PDB entry 5C0W | X-ray diffraction, 4.60 A resolution (low resolution: residue-level contacts below are approximate; hydrogen-bond / salt-bridge calls are withheld) | chains E and H of the 14 polymer chains in the assembly

# Chain E
Molecule: Exosome complex component RRP42
From: Saccharomyces cerevisiae (strain ATCC 204508 / S288c)
Notes: fragment: Exosome complex component RRP42
UniProt: Q12277 (RRP42_YEAST); numbering as in UniProt (aligned over 1-265)
Sequence (267 residues; numbered -1 to 265; the number before each row is that of its first residue; numbers below 1 keep their minus sign (Gly-1 is residue -1)):
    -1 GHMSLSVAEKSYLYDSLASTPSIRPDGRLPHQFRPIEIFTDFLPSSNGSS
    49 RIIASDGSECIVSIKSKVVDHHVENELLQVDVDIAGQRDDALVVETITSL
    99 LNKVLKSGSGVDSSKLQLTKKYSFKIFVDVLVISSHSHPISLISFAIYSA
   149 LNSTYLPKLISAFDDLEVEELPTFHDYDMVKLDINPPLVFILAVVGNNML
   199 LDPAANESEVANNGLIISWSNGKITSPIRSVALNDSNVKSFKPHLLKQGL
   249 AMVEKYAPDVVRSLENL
Not modelled in the structure: -1
Differences from the reference sequence: expression tag (-1 to 0); engineered mutation Ile138 (Val in Q12277)

# Chain H
Molecule: Exosome complex component RRP4
From: Saccharomyces cerevisiae (strain ATCC 204508 / S288c)
Notes: fragment: Exosome complex component RRP4
UniProt: P38792 (RRP4_YEAST); residues 1-359 here = UniProt positions 1-359
Sequence (361 residues; row label = number of the first residue in the row; numbers below 1 keep their minus sign (Arg-1 is residue -1)):
    -1 RSMSEVITITKRNGAFQNSSNLSYNNTGISDDENDEEDIYMHDVNSASKS
    49 ESDSQIVTPGELVTDDPIWMRGHGTYFLDNMTYSSVAGTVSRVNRLLSVI
    99 PLKGRYAPETGDHVVGRIAEVGNKRWKVDIGGKQHAVLMLGSVNLPGGIL
   149 RRKSESDELQMRSFLKEGDLLNAEVQSLFQDGSASLHTRSLKYGKLRNGM
   199 FCQVPSSLIVRAKNHTHNLPGNITVVLGVNGYIWLRKTSQMDLARDTPSA
   249 NNSSSIKSTGPTGAVSLNPSITRLEEESSWQIYSDENDPSISNNIRQAIC
   299 RYANVIKALAFCEIGITQQRIVSAYEASMVYSNVGELIEKNVMESIGSDI
   349 LTAEKMRGNGN
Not modelled in the structure: -1 to 1, 18-51, 246-275, 357-359
Differences from the reference sequence: expression tag (-1 to 0)
Curated features (UniProtKB/Swiss-Prot):
  - modified residue: Ser2 (N-acetylserine), Ser28 (Phosphoserine), Ser268 (Phosphoserine)

# How chain E and chain H interact
Contacting residue pairs (72):
  Ser2(E) - Arg115(H)
  Leu3(E) - Arg115(H)
  Leu3(E) - Gly166(H)
  Ser4(E) - Arg115(H)
  Ser4(E) - Gly166(H)
  Ser4(E) - Asp167(H)
  Val5(E) - Asp283(H)
  Ala6(E) - Asp283(H)
  Ala6(E) - Asn285(H)
  Glu7(E) - Arg115(H)
  Glu7(E) - Leu168(H)
  Glu7(E) - Phe199(H)
  Glu7(E) - Trp232(H)
  Ser9(E) - Asn285(H)
  Tyr10(E) - Gly197(H)
  Tyr10(E) - Arg294(H)
  Tyr10(E) - Ile297(H)
  Asp13(E) - Arg294(H)
  Ser14(E) - Arg294(H)
  Ser17(E) - Asn291(H)
  Ile21(E) - Cys298(H)
  Arg22(E) - Cys298(H)
  Pro23(E) - Met198(H)
  Pro23(E) - Cys298(H)
  Asp24(E) - Cys298(H)
  Asp24(E) - Asn302(H)
  Asp24(E) - Val332(H)
  Gly25(E) - Gly333(H)
  His29(E) - Val4(H)
  Gln30(E) - Val4(H)
  Phe31(E) - Val4(H)
  Phe31(E) - Ile5(H)
  Pro33(E) - Thr6(H)
  Pro33(E) - Ile336(H)
  Pro33(E) - Glu337(H)
  Ile34(E) - Ile5(H)
  Ile34(E) - Thr6(H)
  Ile34(E) - Ile7(H)
  Ile34(E) - Thr8(H)
  Glu35(E) - Thr8(H)
  Ile36(E) - Ile7(H)
  Ile36(E) - Thr8(H)
  Ile36(E) - Lys9(H)
  Ile36(E) - Arg10(H)
  Phe37(E) - Arg10(H)
  Phe37(E) - Ala13(H)
  Phe37(E) - Phe14(H)
  Phe37(E) - Gln15(H)
  Phe37(E) - Asn16(H)
  Thr38(E) - Arg10(H)
  Thr38(E) - Asn11(H)
  Thr38(E) - Gly12(H)
  Thr38(E) - Ala13(H)
  Asp39(E) - Gly12(H)
  Asp39(E) - Ala13(H)
  Phe40(E) - Ala13(H)
  Phe40(E) - Phe14(H)
  Arg49(E) - Phe14(H)
  Arg49(E) - Gln15(H)
  Ile59(E) - Phe14(H)
  Phe143(E) - Ile5(H)
  Tyr254(E) - Val4(H)
  Asp257(E) - Glu3(H)
  Asp257(E) - Val4(H)
  Val258(E) - Val4(H)
  Val258(E) - Ile5(H)
  Ser261(E) - Ser2(H)
  Ser261(E) - Ile5(H)
  Ser261(E) - Ile7(H)
  Ser261(E) - Lys9(H)
  Leu262(E) - Ile7(H)
  Asn264(E) - Lys9(H)
Interface residues without a listed pair, chain E (41 interface residues in all): Leu11, Arg26, Arg32, Glu57, Leu265
Interface residues without a listed pair, chain H (41 interface residues in all): Lys164, Leu194, Arg195, Asn196, Ile289, Ile293, Gln295

# Overview
The chain E/chain H interface involves 41 residues from each chain.
Chain E is Exosome complex component RRP42 and chain H is Exosome complex component RRP4, both from
Saccharomyces cerevisiae (strain ATCC 204508 / S288c); the structure, Structure of a 12-subunit nuclear
exosome complex bound to single-stranded RNA substrates, was determined by X-ray diffraction together with
5C0X and 5C0Y from the same study.
